3J23 - chains A and C of the 3 polymer chains in the assembly; structure by electron microscopy, 9.20 A resolution (very low resolution: no residue pairs are listed; an interface is given only as per-side residue counts).

[Chain A]
Protein: capsid protein VP1
Organism: Human enterovirus 71
Reference sequence: B2ZUN0 (B2ZUN0_9ENTO); residues 73-297 here correspond to UniProt positions 638-862 (UniProt number = residue number + 565)
Amino-acid sequence (225 residues; each row starts with the number of its first residue):
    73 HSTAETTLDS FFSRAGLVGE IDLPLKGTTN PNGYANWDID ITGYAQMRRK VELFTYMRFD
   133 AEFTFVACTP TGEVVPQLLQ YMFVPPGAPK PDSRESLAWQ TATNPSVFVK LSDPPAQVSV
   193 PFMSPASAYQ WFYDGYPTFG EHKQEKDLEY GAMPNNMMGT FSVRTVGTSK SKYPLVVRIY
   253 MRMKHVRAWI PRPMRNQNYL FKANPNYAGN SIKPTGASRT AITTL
Unresolved in the structure: 211-217

[Chain C]
Protein: capsid protein VP3
Organism: Human enterovirus 71
Reference sequence: B2ZUN0 (B2ZUN0_9ENTO); residues 1-239 here correspond to UniProt positions 324-562 (UniProt number = residue number + 323)
Amino-acid sequence (239 residues; each row starts with the number of its first residue):
     1 GFPTELKPGT NQFLTTDDGV SAPILPNFHP TPCIHIPGEV RNLLELCQVE TILEVNNVPT
    61 NATSLMERLR FPVSAQAGKG ELCAVFRADP GRNGPWQSTL LGQLCGYYTQ WSGSLEVTFM
   121 FTGSFMATGK MLIAYTPPGG PLPKDRATAM LGTHVIWDFG LQSSVTLVIP WISNTHYRAH
   181 ARDGVFDYYT TGLVSIWYQT NYVVPIGAPN TAYIIALAAA QKNFTMKLCK DASDILQTG

[How chain A and chain C interact]
At this resolution (9 A) residue pairs are not listed: 70 residues of chain A and 69 of chain C lie at the interface.

[Overview]
70 residues of chain A face 69 of chain C across their interface.
Here chain A is capsid protein VP1 and chain C is capsid protein VP3, both from Human enterovirus 71. Entry
3J23 (The Enterovirus 71 empty capsid) was determined by electron microscopy together with 3J22 from the same
study.
